4NXZ - chains P and A of the 4 polymer chains in the assembly; structure by X-ray diffraction, 2.56 A resolution.

[Chain P]
Molecule: 10-nt DNA strand
Sequence (10 nucleotides; numbered 1 to 10; the number before each row is that of its first residue):
     1 GCTGATGCGA
Bound ions: Na+: DG9 (shared with Thr101(A), Val103(A), Ile106(A) of chain A); Mn2+: DA10 (together with 1FZ) (shared with Asp190(A), Asp192(A), Asp256(A) of chain A)

[Chain A]
Protein: DNA polymerase beta
Source organism: Homo sapiens
Notes: EC 2.7.7.7, 4.2.99.-
UniProtKB: P06746 (DPOLB_HUMAN); residue numbers follow UniProt; this construct covers 10-335
Sequence (326 residues; row label = number of the first residue in the row):
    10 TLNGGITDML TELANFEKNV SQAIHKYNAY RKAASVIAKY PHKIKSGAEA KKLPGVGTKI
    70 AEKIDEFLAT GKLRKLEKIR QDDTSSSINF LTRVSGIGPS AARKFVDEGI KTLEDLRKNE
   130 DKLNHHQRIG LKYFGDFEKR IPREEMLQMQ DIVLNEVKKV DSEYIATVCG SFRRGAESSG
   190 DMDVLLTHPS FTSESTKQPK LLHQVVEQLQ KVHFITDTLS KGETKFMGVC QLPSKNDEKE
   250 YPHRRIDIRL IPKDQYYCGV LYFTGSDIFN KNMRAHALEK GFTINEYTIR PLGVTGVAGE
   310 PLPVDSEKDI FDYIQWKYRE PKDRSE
Swiss-Prot annotation at these positions:
  - region: Arg183 to Asp192 (DNA-binding)
  - active site: Lys72 (Nucleophile)
  - binding site (K(+)): Lys60, Leu62, Val65, Thr101, Val103, Ile106
  - binding site (Na(+)): Lys60, Leu62, Val65, Thr101, Val103, Ile106
  - binding site (dATP): Arg149, Ser180, Arg183, Gly189, Asp190
  - binding site (dCTP): Arg149, Ser180, Arg183, Gly189, Asp190
  - binding site (dGTP): Arg149, Ser180, Arg183, Gly189, Asp190, Asp192
  - binding site (dTTP): Arg149, Ser180, Arg183, Gly189, Asp190
  - binding site (Mg(2+)): Asp190, Asp192, Asp256
  - modified residue: Lys72 (N6-acetyllysine), Arg83 (Omega-N-methylarginine), Arg152 (Omega-N-methylarginine)
  - cross-link (Glycyl lysine isopeptide (Lys-Gly)): Lys41 (interchain with G-Cter in ubiquitin), Lys61 (interchain with G-Cter in ubiquitin), Lys81 (interchain with G-Cter in ubiquitin)
  - natural variant: Leu22 (L22P: Found in a gastric cancer sample; uncertain significance), Tyr39 (Y39C: Found in a gastric cancer sample; uncertain significance), Gly118 (G118V: Decreased DNA-directed DNA polymerase activity), Arg137 (R137Q: Decreased function in base-excision repair), Arg149 (R149I: Decreased DNA-directed DNA polymerase activity), Asp160 (D160N: Found in a gastric cancer sample; uncertain significance), Cys239 (C239R: Found in a gastric cancer sample; uncertain significance), Lys289 (K289M: Found in a colon cancer sample; uncertain significance), Asn294 (N294D: Found in a gastric cancer sample; uncertain significance), Glu295 (E295K: Found in a gastric cancer sample; uncertain significance)
  - mutagenesis: Phe25 (F25W: No effect on 5'-dRP lyase activity. Decreased ssDNA binding), His34 (H34G: Decreased 5'-dRP lyase activity. Decreased ssDNA binding), Lys35 (K35A: Decreased 5'-dRP lyase activity. Decreased ssDNA binding. Loss of 5'-dRP lyase activity; when associated with A-68 and A-72. Decreased ssDNA binding; when associated with A-68 and A-72 ...), Tyr39 (Y39F: No effect on 5'-dRP lyase activity; Y39Q: Abolishes DNA polymerase and 5'-dRP lyase activity), Lys41 (K41R: Abolishes ubiquitination; when associated with R-61 and R-81), Lys60 (K60A: Decreased 5'-dRP lyase activity. Decreased ssDNA binding), Lys61 (K61R: Abolishes ubiquitination; when associated with R-41 and R-81), Lys68 (K68A: No effect on 5'-dRP lyase activity. Decreased ssDNA binding. Loss of 5'-dRP lyase activity; when associated with A-35 and A-72. Decreased ssDNA binding; when associated with A-35 and A-72 ...), Glu71 (E71Q: No effect on 5'-dRP lyase activity. No effect on structure shown by circular dichroism. No effect on ssDNA binding), Lys72 (K72A: Severely reduced 5'-dRP lyase activity. Does not affect ssDNA binding. Loss of 5'-dRP lyase activity; when associated with A-35 and A-68. Decreased ssDNA binding ...), Glu75 (E75A: Slightly decreased 5'-dRP lyase activity. Decreased ssDNA binding. No effect on structure shown by circular dichroism), Lys81 (K81R: Abolishes ubiquitination; when associated with R-41 and R-61), 5 further mutagenesis entries in UniProt
Bound ions: Na+ site 1: Lys60, Leu62, Val65 (shared with 1 residue of chain D); Na+ site 2: Thr101, Val103, Ile106 (shared with DG9(P) of chain P); Mn2+ site 1: Asp190, Asp192, Asp256 (together with 1FZ) (shared with DA10(P) of chain P); Mn2+ site 2: Asp190, Asp192 (together with 1FZ)
Ligand contacts: 1FZ: Arg149, Gly179, Ser180, Arg183, Ser188, Gly189, Asp190, Asp192, Tyr271, Phe272, Thr273, Gly274, Ser275, Asp276, Asn279
Reported in the primary citation:
  - Mn2+ coordination: Asp190, Asp192, Asp256
  - catalytic residues: Asp256 (citing earlier work)

[How chain P and chain A interact]
Residue-residue contacts (15):
  DG7(P) with Ser109(A), phosphate contact
  DC8(P) with Gly105(A), sugar contact; Gly107(A), hydrogen bond to the phosphate; Pro108(A), phosphate contact; Ser109(A), hydrogen bond to the phosphate; Ala110(A), hydrogen bond to the phosphate
  DG9(P) with Val103(A), phosphate contact; Ser104(A), phosphate contact; Gly105(A), hydrogen bond to the phosphate; Ile106(A), phosphate contact; His135(A), sugar contact
  DA10(P) with Asp192(A), phosphate contact; Arg254(A), salt bridge to the phosphate; Asp256(A), phosphate contact; Tyr271(A), hydrogen bond to the base
Also at the interface, not in a pair above, chain A (16 interface residues in all): Lys234, Met236, Phe272

[In short]
Chain P and chain A form an interface of 4 and 16 residues respectively, with 5 hydrogen bonds and 1 salt
bridge. Polar pairs include DA10(P)-Tyr271(A), DC8(P)-Gly107(A) and DC8(P)-Ser109(A). Bound to chain A: 1FZ.
The paper reports the catalytic residue Asp256(A); Mn2+ coordination by Asp190(A), Asp192(A) and Asp256(A).
Here chain P is a 10-nt DNA strand and chain A is DNA polymerase beta (Homo sapiens). Entry 4NXZ (DNA
polymerase beta with O6mG in the template base opposite to incoming non-hydrolyzable TTP with manganese ...)
was determined by X-ray diffraction together with 4MF2, 4MFC, 4MFF and 4NY8 from the same study.
